PDB entry 4HAN | X-ray diffraction, 2.55 A resolution | chains A and C of the 4 polymer chains in the assembly

[Chain A]
Molecule: Galectin-8
Source organism: Homo sapiens
Notes: fragment: . 184-317
UniProt: O00214 (LEG8_HUMAN); residue numbers follow UniProt; this construct covers 1-155, 184-317
Chain sequence (293 residues; row label = number of the first residue in the row; note: 26 numbers in that range are skipped by the numbering (no residue carries them; nothing is unmodelled there); numbers below 1 keep their minus sign (Gly-1 is residue -1)):
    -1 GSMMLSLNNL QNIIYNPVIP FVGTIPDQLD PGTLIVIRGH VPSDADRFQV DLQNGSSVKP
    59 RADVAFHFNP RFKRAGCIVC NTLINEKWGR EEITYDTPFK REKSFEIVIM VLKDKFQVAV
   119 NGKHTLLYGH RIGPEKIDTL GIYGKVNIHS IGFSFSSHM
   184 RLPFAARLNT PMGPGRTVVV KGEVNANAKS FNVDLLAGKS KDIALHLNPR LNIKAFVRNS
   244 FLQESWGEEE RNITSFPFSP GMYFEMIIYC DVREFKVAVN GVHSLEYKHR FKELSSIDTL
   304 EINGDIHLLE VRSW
Differences from the reference sequence: expression tag (-1 to 0); conflict Val56 (Met in O00214); linker (156-157)
Ligand contacts: NAD (nicotinamide-adenine-dinucleotide): Arg45, Gln47, Arg59, His65, Asn67, Arg69, Val77, Asn79, Trp86, Gly87, Glu89
What the authors report for this chain:
  - contacts within the chain: Met1-Trp317 (hydrophobic contact)
  - mutagenesis - K204R: unchanged binding to Calcium-binding and coiled-coil domain-containing protein 2 (chain C)
  - mutagenesis - Y266A: decreased stability
  - binding site for NAD: Arg45, Gln47, Arg59, Asn79, Trp86, Tyr93
  - specificity-determining residues: Arg59 (citing earlier work)
  - conformationally variable residues (domain motion): Arg59

[Chain C]
Molecule: Calcium-binding and coiled-coil domain-containing protein 2
Source organism: Homo sapiens
UniProt: Q13137 (CACO2_HUMAN); residues 372-385 here = UniProt positions 372-385
Chain sequence (14 residues; each row starts with the number of its first residue):
   372 PGLAYGNPYS GIQE
Not modelled in the structure: 381-385
Swiss-Prot annotation at these positions:
  - mutagenesis: Leu374 (L374A: Severely reduces affinity for LGALS8), Tyr376 (Y376A: Severely reduces affinity for LGALS8), Asn378 (N378A: Prevents interaction with LGALS8), Tyr380 (Y380A/F: Severely reduced affinity for LGALS8)

[Interface between chain A and chain C]
Pairs across the interface (24; chain A residue first):
  Met1(A) - Pro372(C)  hydrophobic
  Val202(A) - Leu374(C)  hydrophobic
  Lys204(A) - Gly373(C)  hydrogen bond (side chain-backbone)
  Tyr266(A) - Tyr376(C)  hydrophobic
  Glu268(A) - Gly373(C)
  Glu268(A) - Leu374(C)
  Glu268(A) - Ala375(C)  hydrogen bond (side chain-backbone)
  Glu268(A) - Tyr376(C)  hydrogen bond (side chain-backbone)
  Ile270(A) - Gly377(C)
  Ile270(A) - Asn378(C)
  Ile270(A) - Pro379(C)
  Tyr272(A) - Tyr380(C)  hydrophobic
  Lys279(A) - Tyr380(C)
  Val280(A) - Tyr380(C)  hydrogen bond (backbone-side chain)
  Ala281(A) - Pro379(C)  hydrophobic
  Ala281(A) - Tyr380(C)  hydrogen bond (backbone-side chain)
  Asn283(A) - Tyr376(C)
  Gly284(A) - Tyr376(C)
  Gly284(A) - Gly377(C)
  Gly284(A) - Pro379(C)
  Val285(A) - Pro379(C)
  His286(A) - Pro379(C)
  His286(A) - Tyr380(C)  hydrogen bond
  Arg315(A) - Pro372(C)  hydrogen bond (side chain-backbone)
Other interface residues (no listed pair), chain A (18 interface residues in all): Ser287, Leu288, Trp317
From the paper, about this interface:
  - pairs named by the authors: Met1(A)-Pro372(C) (hydrophobic contact), Val202(A)-Leu374(C) (hydrophobic contact), Lys204(A)-Gly373(C) (hydrogen bond), Tyr266(A)-Tyr376(C) (hydrophobic contact), Glu268(A)-Ala375(C) (hydrogen bond), Ile270(A)-Leu374(C) (hydrophobic contact), Tyr272(A)-Tyr380(C) (hydrophobic contact), Lys279(A)-Tyr380(C) (hydrophobic contact), Ala281(A)-Tyr380(C) (hydrophobic contact), Asn283(A)-Tyr376(C) (hydrophobic contact), His286(A)-Tyr380(C) (hydrogen bond)
  - interface residues, chain A: Gly284(A)
  - hot spots on chain A (mutagenesis) - W317S: decreased binding to Calcium-binding and coiled-coil domain-containing protein 2 (chain C)
  - interface residues, chain C: Leu374(C)
  - hot spots on chain C (mutagenesis) - L374A (20-fold): decreased binding to Galectin-8 (chain A)
  - hot spots on chain C (mutagenesis) - Y380A: abolished binding to Galectin-8 (chain A)

[Overview]
18 residues of chain A face 9 of chain C across their interface; the contacts include 7 hydrogen bonds. Polar
pairs include Lys204(A)-Gly373(C), Glu268(A)-Ala375(C) and Glu268(A)-Tyr376(C). The authors report hydrophobic
contacts between Met1(A) and Pro372(C), Val202(A) and Leu374(C) and Tyr266(A) and Tyr376(C) among others;
hydrogen bonds between Lys204(A) and Gly373(C), Glu268(A) and Ala375(C) and His286(A) and Tyr380(C). The paper
reports a binding site for NAD at Arg45(A), Gln47(A) and Arg59(A) among others; Y266A of chain A reduces
stability; 5 substitutions were tested in all.
Chain A is Galectin-8 and chain C is Calcium-binding and coiled-coil domain-containing protein 2, both from
Homo sapiens; the structure, Crystal structure of Galectin 8 with NDP52 peptide, was determined by X-ray
diffraction.
